PDB entry 7P81 | X-ray diffraction, 2.79 A resolution | chains A and I of the 24 polymer chains in the assembly

== Chain A (and I) ==
Molecule: ATP-dependent Clp protease proteolytic subunit
Source organism: Bacillus subtilis (strain 168)
Notes: EC 3.4.21.92; chain I of this document is another copy of the same molecule, construct and numbering; everything in this record applies to it too
UniProt: P80244 (CLPP_BACSU); residues 1-191 here correspond to UniProt positions 2-192 (UniProt number = residue number + 1)
Sequence (199 residues; row label = number of the first residue in the row):
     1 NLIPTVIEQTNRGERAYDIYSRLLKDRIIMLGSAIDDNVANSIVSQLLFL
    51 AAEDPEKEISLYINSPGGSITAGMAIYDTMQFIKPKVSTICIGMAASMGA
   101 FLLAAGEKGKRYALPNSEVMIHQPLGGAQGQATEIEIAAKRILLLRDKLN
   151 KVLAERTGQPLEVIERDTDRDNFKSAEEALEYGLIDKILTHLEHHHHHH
Unresolved in the structure: 1, 7-16, 127-134, 192-199 (chain I: 9-13, 128-136, 192-199)
Differences from the reference sequence: expression tag (192-199)
UniProt features mapped onto this chain:
  - active site: S97 (Nucleophile), H122
What the authors report for this chain:
  - conformationally variable residues: H122

== How chain A and chain I interact ==
Residue-residue contacts - 15 pairs, chain A then chain I:
  L125(A) with I137(I); A138(I), hydrophobic
  I135(A) with H122(I); L125(I), hydrogen bond (backbone-backbone); G126(I); G127(I); D169(I)
  E136(A) with L125(I); I142(I)
  I137(A) with L143(I), hydrophobic; R146(I); D169(I)
  A139(A) with A139(I)
  I142(A) with I137(I)
  L143(A) with A139(I), hydrophobic
Other interface residues (no listed pair), chain A (8 interface residues in all): G126
Other interface residues (no listed pair), chain I (13 interface residues in all): Q123, P124

== Overview ==
8 residues of chain A and 13 residues of chain I are in contact; the contacts include 1 hydrogen bond. The
hydrogen-bonded pair I135(A)-L125(I) is a backbone contact. UniProt lists active-site residues S97(A) and
H122(A) on chain A. From the paper: conformational variability at H122(A).
Chain A and chain I are both ATP-dependent Clp protease proteolytic subunit (Bacillus subtilis (strain 168));
the structure, Crystal structure of ClpP from Bacillus subtilis in complex with ADEP2 (compact state), was
determined by X-ray diffraction (same publication as 7FEP, 7FEQ, 7FER, 7FES and 7P80).
